PDB entry 4N3B | X-ray diffraction, 2.17 A resolution | chains A and B

# Chain A
Name: UDP-N-acetylglucosamine--peptide N-acetylglucosaminyltransferase 110 kDa subunit
Source organism: Homo sapiens
Notes: EC 2.4.1.255
Reference sequence: O15294 (OGT1_HUMAN); residues 313-1031 here correspond to UniProt positions 323-1041 (UniProt number = residue number + 10)
Chain sequence (723 residues; row label = number of the first residue in the row):
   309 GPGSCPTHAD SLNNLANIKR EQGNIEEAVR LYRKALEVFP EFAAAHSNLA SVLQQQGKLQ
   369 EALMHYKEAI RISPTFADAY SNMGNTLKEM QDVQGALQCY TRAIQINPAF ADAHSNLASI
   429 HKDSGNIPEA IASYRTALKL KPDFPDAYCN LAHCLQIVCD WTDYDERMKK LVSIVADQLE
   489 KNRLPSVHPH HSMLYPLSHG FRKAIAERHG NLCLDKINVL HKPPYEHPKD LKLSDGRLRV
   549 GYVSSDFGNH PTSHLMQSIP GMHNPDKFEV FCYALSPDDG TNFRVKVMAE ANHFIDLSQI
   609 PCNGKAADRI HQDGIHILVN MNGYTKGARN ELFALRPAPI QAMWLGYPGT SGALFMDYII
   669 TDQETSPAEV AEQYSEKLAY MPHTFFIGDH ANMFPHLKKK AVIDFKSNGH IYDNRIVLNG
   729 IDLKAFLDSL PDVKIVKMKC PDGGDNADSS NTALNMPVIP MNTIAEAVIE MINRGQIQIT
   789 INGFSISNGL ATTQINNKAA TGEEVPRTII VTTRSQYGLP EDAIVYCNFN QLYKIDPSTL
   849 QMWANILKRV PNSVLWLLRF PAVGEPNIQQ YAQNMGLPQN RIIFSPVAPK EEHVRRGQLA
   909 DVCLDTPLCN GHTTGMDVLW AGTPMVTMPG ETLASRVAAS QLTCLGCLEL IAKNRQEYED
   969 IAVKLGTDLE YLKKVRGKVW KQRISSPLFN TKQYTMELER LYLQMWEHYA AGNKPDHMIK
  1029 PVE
Unresolved in the structure: 309-312, 715-718, 747-761, 1029-1031
Sequence notes: expression tag (309-312)
Curated features (UniProtKB/Swiss-Prot):
  - region: K981 to K1000 (Required for phosphatidylinositol 3,4,5-triphosphate binding)
  - motif: D454 to Y456 (DFP motif), K477 to P493 (Nuclear localization signal)
  - active site: H498 (Proton acceptor)
  - binding site (UDP): Q839, K842, A896 to K898, H901 to R904, H920 to T922, D925
  - modified residue: T444 (Phosphothreonine), Y979 (Phosphotyrosine)
  - glycosylation: S389 (O-linked (GlcNAc) serine)
Small-molecule neighbours: 12V ((2S,3R,4R,5S,6R)-3-(acetylamino)-4,5-dihydroxy-6-(hydroxymethyl)tetrahydro-2H-thiopyran-2-yl [(2R,3S,4R,5R)-5-(2,4-dioxo-3,4-dihydropyrimidin-1(2H)-yl)-3,4-dihydroxytetrahydrofuran-2-yl]methyl dihydrogen diphosphate): H498, M501, H558, P559, T560, H562, L563, L653, G654, P656, F694, F837, N838, Q839, Y841, K842, L866, F868, V895, A896, P897, K898, H901, R904, C917, G919, H920, T921, T922, D925
What the authors report for this chain:
  - mutagenesis - H498A, H558A: decreased catalytic activity on S/T glycosylation
  - mutagenesis - H498A, H558A: unchanged catalytic activity
  - mutagenesis - K842A: abolished catalytic activity
  - catalytic residues: K842 (citing earlier work)
  - mutagenesis - K842M: abolished catalytic activity on S/T glycosylation
  - mutagenesis - K842M: abolished catalytic activity (cleavage within the repeat region)

# Chain B
Name: Host cell factor 1
Notes: engineered mutation(s): E10Q
Reference sequence: P51610 (HCFC1_HUMAN); residues 1-26 here correspond to UniProt positions 1072-1097 (UniProt number = residue number + 1071)
Chain sequence (26 residues; row label = number of the first residue in the row):
     1 VRVCSNPPCQ THETGTTNTA TTATSN
Unresolved in the structure: 1-4, 25-26
Small-molecule neighbours: 12V ((2S,3R,4R,5S,6R)-3-(acetylamino)-4,5-dihydroxy-6-(hydroxymethyl)tetrahydro-2H-thiopyran-2-yl [(2R,3S,4R,5R)-5-(2,4-dioxo-3,4-dihydropyrimidin-1(2H)-yl)-3,4-dihydroxytetrahydrofuran-2-yl]methyl dihydrogen diphosphate): P7, P8, C9, Q10
What the authors report for this chain:
  - mutagenesis - C9A, C9S: unchanged catalytic activity

# Interface between chain A and chain B
Pairs across the interface (59):
  D318(A) - A23(B)
  D318(A) - T24(B)
  N321(A) - T21(B)  hydrogen bond (side chain-backbone)
  N321(A) - A23(B)
  N322(A) - T22(B)
  N322(A) - A23(B)  hydrogen bond (side chain-backbone)
  N325(A) - T21(B)  hydrogen bond (side chain-backbone)
  N325(A) - T22(B)
  R328(A) - N18(B)
  F350(A) - A23(B)  hydrophobic
  A352(A) - T21(B)
  N356(A) - T19(B)
  N356(A) - A20(B)
  N356(A) - T21(B)  hydrogen bond (side chain-backbone)
  Q362(A) - N18(B)
  F384(A) - T21(B)
  D386(A) - T19(B)
  D386(A) - T21(B)  hydrogen bond
  N390(A) - N18(B)
  N390(A) - T19(B)  hydrogen bond (side chain-backbone)
  N393(A) - T16(B)  hydrogen bond
  N393(A) - T17(B)  hydrogen bond (side chain-backbone)
  N393(A) - N18(B)  hydrogen bond
  K396(A) - T14(B)  hydrogen bond (side chain-backbone)
  K396(A) - T16(B)
  Q399(A) - E13(B)  hydrogen bond
  Y408(A) - T16(B)
  F418(A) - T19(B)
  D420(A) - T19(B)  hydrogen bond
  N424(A) - T16(B)
  N424(A) - T17(B)  hydrogen bond (side chain-backbone)
  S427(A) - T14(B)
  S427(A) - T16(B)
  K430(A) - T14(B)
  D431(A) - E13(B)
  D431(A) - T14(B)  hydrogen bond
  Y442(A) - T14(B)
  F452(A) - T17(B)
  D454(A) - T17(B)  hydrogen bond
  N458(A) - T14(B)
  N458(A) - G15(B)
  H496(A) - H12(B)
  H498(A) - Q10(B)  hydrogen bond
  H498(A) - H12(B)  hydrogen bond
  H499(A) - H12(B)
  N557(A) - P8(B)
  H558(A) - C9(B)  hydrogen bond (side chain-backbone)
  P559(A) - P8(B)
  Y632(A) - H12(B)
  T633(A) - Q10(B)
  T633(A) - T11(B)
  K634(A) - T11(B)  hydrogen bond (backbone-backbone)
  K634(A) - E13(B)
  G654(A) - Q10(B)  hydrogen bond (backbone-side chain)
  P656(A) - Q10(B)
  Q839(A) - C9(B)
  F868(A) - P7(B)  hydrophobic
  F868(A) - C9(B)  hydrophobic
  V895(A) - P7(B)
Interface residues without a listed pair, chain A (43 interface residues in all): S359, S423, Y655
Interface residues without a listed pair, chain B (20 interface residues in all): S5, N6

# Overview
Chain A and chain B form an interface of 43 and 20 residues respectively, with 20 hydrogen bonds. Among the
polar pairs are N321(A)-T21(B), N322(A)-A23(B) and N325(A)-T21(B). The paper reports the catalytic residue
K842(A); H498A and H558A of chain A reduce catalytic activity on S/T glycosylation; 6 substitutions were
tested in all.
Chain A is UDP-N-acetylglucosamine--peptide N-acetylglucosaminyltransferase 110 kDa subunit (Homo sapiens) and
chain B is Host cell factor 1; the structure, Crystal Structure of human O-GlcNAc Transferase bound to a
peptide from HCF-1 pro-repeat2(1-26)E10Q and UDP-5SGlcNAc, was determined by X-ray diffraction, deposited
together with 4N39, 4N3A and 4N3C.
